Entry 8XLA (X-ray diffraction, 3.50 A resolution); this record covers chains A and B of the 7 polymer chains in the assembly.

# Chain A
Molecule: Beta sliding clamp
Organism: Neisseria gonorrhoeae FA 1090
Reference sequence: Q5FAJ1 (Q5FAJ1_NEIG1); numbering as in UniProt (aligned over 1-367)
Sequence (387 residues; row label = number of the first residue in the row; note: 1 number in that range is skipped by the numbering (no residue carries it; nothing is unmodelled there); numbers below 1 keep their minus sign (Met-20 is residue -20)):
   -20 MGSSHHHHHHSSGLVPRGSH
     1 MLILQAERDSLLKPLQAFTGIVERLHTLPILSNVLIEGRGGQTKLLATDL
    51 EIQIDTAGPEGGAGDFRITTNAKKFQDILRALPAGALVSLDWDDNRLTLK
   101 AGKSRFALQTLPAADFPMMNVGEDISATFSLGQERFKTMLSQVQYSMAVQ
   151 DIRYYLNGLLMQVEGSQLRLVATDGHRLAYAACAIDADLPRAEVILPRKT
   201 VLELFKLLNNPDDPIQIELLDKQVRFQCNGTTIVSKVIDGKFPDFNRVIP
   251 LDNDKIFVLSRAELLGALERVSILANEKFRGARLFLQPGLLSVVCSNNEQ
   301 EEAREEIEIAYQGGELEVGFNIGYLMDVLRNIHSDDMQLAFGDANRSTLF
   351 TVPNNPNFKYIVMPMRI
Disordered / not traced: -20 to -8
Sequence notes: initiating methionine (-20); expression tag (-19 to -1)

# Chain B
Molecule: Beta sliding clamp
Organism: Neisseria gonorrhoeae FA 1090
Reference sequence: Q5FAJ1 (Q5FAJ1_NEIG1); numbering as in UniProt (aligned over 1-367)
Sequence (387 residues; numbered -19 to 367; the number before each row is that of its first residue; numbers below 1 keep their minus sign (Met-19 is residue -19)):
   -19 MGSSHHHHHHSSGLVPRGSHMLILQAERDSLLKPLQAFTGIVERLHTLPI
    31 LSNVLIEGRGGQTKLLATDLEIQIDTAGPEGGAGDFRITTNAKKFQDILR
    81 ALPAGALVSLDWDDNRLTLKAGKSRFALQTLPAADFPMMNVGEDISATFS
   131 LGQERFKTMLSQVQYSMAVQDIRYYLNGLLMQVEGSQLRLVATDGHRLAY
   181 AACAIDADLPRAEVILPRKTVLELFKLLNNPDDPIQIELLDKQVRFQCNG
   231 TTIVSKVIDGKFPDFNRVIPLDNDKIFVLSRAELLGALERVSILANEKFR
   281 GARLFLQPGLLSVVCSNNEQEEAREEIEIAYQGGELEVGFNIGYLMDVLR
   331 NIHSDDMQLAFGDANRSTLFTVPNNPNFKYIVMPMRI
Disordered / not traced: -19 to 1
Sequence notes: initiating methionine (-19); expression tag (-18 to 0)

# Chain A / chain B interface
Pairs across the interface (67; chain A residue first):
  Lys74(A) with Ile273(B); Leu274(B); Asn297(B); Glu299(B), salt bridge; Glu301(B), salt bridge
  Asp77(A) with Ile273(B)
  Ile78(A) with Ile273(B)
  Ala81(A) with Arg270(B), hydrogen bond (backbone-side chain)
  Leu82(A) with Arg270(B)
  Arg96(A) with Gln300(B), hydrogen bond (side chain-backbone); Glu301(B); Glu302(B)
  Lys103(A) with Arg304(B); Glu305(B); Glu306(B), hydrogen bond (backbone-backbone); Glu308(B), salt bridge
  Ser104(A) with Arg270(B); Arg304(B); Glu305(B), hydrogen bond
  Arg105(A) with Ala303(B); Arg304(B), hydrogen bond (backbone-backbone)
  Phe106(A) with Arg270(B); Leu274(B), hydrophobic; Glu302(B); Ala303(B), hydrophobic
  Ala107(A) with Leu274(B); Glu301(B); Glu302(B), hydrogen bond (backbone-backbone)
  Leu108(A) with Leu274(B), hydrophobic; Glu301(B)
  Gln109(A) with Glu299(B), hydrogen bond (side chain-backbone); Gln300(B); Glu301(B), hydrogen bond (backbone-side chain)
  Arg270(A) with Ala81(B), hydrogen bond (side chain-backbone); Leu82(B); Pro83(B); Ser104(B); Phe106(B)
  Ile273(A) with Lys74(B); Asp77(B); Ile78(B), hydrophobic; Ala81(B), hydrophobic
  Leu274(A) with Lys74(B); Ile78(B), hydrophobic; Ala107(B); Leu108(B), hydrophobic
  Glu277(A) with Arg24(B), salt bridge
  Glu299(A) with Lys74(B), salt bridge; Gln109(B), hydrogen bond (backbone-side chain)
  Gln300(A) with Arg96(B), hydrogen bond (backbone-side chain); Gln109(B)
  Glu301(A) with Lys74(B), salt bridge; Arg96(B); Ala107(B); Leu108(B); Gln109(B), hydrogen bond (side chain-backbone)
  Glu302(A) with Phe106(B); Ala107(B), hydrogen bond (backbone-backbone)
  Ala303(A) with Arg105(B); Phe106(B), hydrophobic
  Arg304(A) with Lys103(B); Ser104(B); Arg105(B), hydrogen bond (backbone-backbone)
  Glu305(A) with Lys103(B); Ser104(B), hydrogen bond
  Glu306(A) with Lys103(B), hydrogen bond (backbone-backbone)
  Glu308(A) with Lys103(B), salt bridge
Interface residues without a listed pair, chain A (29 interface residues in all): Pro83, Asn297, Ile307
Interface residues without a listed pair, chain B (30 interface residues in all): Val271, Ile307

# Overview
29 residues of chain A and 30 residues of chain B are in contact; the contacts include 16 hydrogen bonds and 7
salt bridges. Among the polar pairs are Lys74(A)-Glu299(B), Lys74(A)-Glu301(B) and Lys103(A)-Glu308(B).
Chain A and chain B are both Beta sliding clamp (Neisseria gonorrhoeae FA 1090); the structure, Mismatch
Repair Complex, was determined by X-ray diffraction.
